PDB entry 7JY9 | electron microscopy, 2.70 A resolution | chains G and T of the 12 polymer chains in the assembly

[Chain G]
Name: Protein RecA
Organism: Escherichia coli
UniProtKB: A0A376NU07 (A0A376NU07_ECOLX); residues 0-333 here correspond to UniProt positions 1-334 (UniProt number = residue number + 1)
Chain sequence (334 residues; numbered 0 to 333; the number before each row is that of its first residue; numbering starts at 0):
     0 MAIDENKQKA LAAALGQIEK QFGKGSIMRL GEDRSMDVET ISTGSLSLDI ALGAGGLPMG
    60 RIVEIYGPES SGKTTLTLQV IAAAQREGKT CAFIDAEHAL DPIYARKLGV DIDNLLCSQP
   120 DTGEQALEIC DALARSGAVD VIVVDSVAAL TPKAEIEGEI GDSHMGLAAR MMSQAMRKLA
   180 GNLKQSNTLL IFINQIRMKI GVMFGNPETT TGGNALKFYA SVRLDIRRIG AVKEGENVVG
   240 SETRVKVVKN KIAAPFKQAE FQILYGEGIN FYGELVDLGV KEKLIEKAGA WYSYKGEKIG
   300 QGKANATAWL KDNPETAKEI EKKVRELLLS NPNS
Unresolved in the structure: 0
Bound ions: Mg2+: Thr73 (together with ATP-gamma-S)
Ligand contacts:
  - ATP-gamma-S (AGS; phosphothiophosphoric acid-adenylate ester), molecule 1: Pro67, Glu68, Ser69, Ser70, Gly71, Lys72, Thr73, Thr74, Glu96, Asp100, Tyr103, Ser240, Tyr264
  - ATP-gamma-S (AGS), molecule 2: Phe217, Lys248, Asn249, Lys250, Ile251, Ala252, Ala253, Pro254
What the authors report for this chain:
  - binding site for the 45-nt DNA strand: Met202, Phe203, Gly204, Asn205, Pro206, Glu207, Arg226 to Lys232, Trp290, Lys297 to Lys302
  - mutagenesis - K286N, K302N: decreased binding to dsDNA (citing earlier work)
  - binding site for the 45-nt DNA strand (chain T): Met202, Lys232, Lys286 to Trp290, Lys297 to Lys302

[Chain T]
Molecule: 45-nt DNA strand
Sequence (45 nucleotides; each row starts with the number of its first residue):
     1 GTACTTGCTT AATTGAATTT TTTTTTTTAG GCTGACTCGA CACCG
Unresolved in the structure: 1-2, 45

[How chain G and chain T interact]
Contacting residue pairs (9; chain G residue first):
  Lys232(G) - DG31(T)  salt bridge to the phosphate
  Glu235(G) - DC32(T)  phosphate contact
  Ala287(G) - DG39(T)  sugar contact
  Ala287(G) - DA40(T)  phosphate contact
  Trp290(G) - DG39(T)  base contact
  Trp290(G) - DA40(T)  sugar contact
  Trp290(G) - DC41(T)  phosphate contact
  Lys297(G) - DA40(T)  salt bridge to the phosphate
  Lys297(G) - DC41(T)  phosphate contact
Also at the interface, not in a pair above, chain G (6 interface residues in all): Gln300

[In short]
Chain G and chain T form an interface of 6 and 5 residues respectively, with 2 salt bridges. Polar contacts
include Lys232(G)-DG31(T) and Lys297(G)-DA40(T). Chain G binds ATP-gamma-S. From the paper: a binding site for
the 45-nt DNA strand at Met202(G), Phe203(G) and Gly204(G) among others; K286N and K302N of chain G reduce
binding to dsDNA.
Here chain G is Protein RecA (Escherichia coli) and chain T is a 45-nt DNA strand. Entry 7JY9 (Structure of a
9 base pair RecA-D loop complex) was determined by electron microscopy together with 7JY6, 7JY7 and 7JY8 from
the same study.
